8I6R - chains B and D of the 4 polymer chains in the assembly; structure by electron microscopy, 4.00 A resolution.

Chain B (and D):
Protein: Cell division ATP-binding protein FtsE
From: Pseudomonas aeruginosa
Notes: chain D of this document is another copy of the same molecule, construct and numbering; everything in this record applies to it too
Reference sequence: A0A069QBX1 (A0A069QBX1_PSEAI); residues 1-223 here = UniProt positions 1-223
Chain sequence (223 residues; row label = number of the first residue in the row):
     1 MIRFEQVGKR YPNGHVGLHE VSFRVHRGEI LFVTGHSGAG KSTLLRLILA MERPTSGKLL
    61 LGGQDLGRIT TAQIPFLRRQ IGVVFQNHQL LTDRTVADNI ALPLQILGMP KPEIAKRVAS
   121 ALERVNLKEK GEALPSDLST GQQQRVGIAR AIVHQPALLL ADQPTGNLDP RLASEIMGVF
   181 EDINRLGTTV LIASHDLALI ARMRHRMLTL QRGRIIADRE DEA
Unresolved in the structure: 223
Differences from the reference sequence: engineered mutation Gln163 (Glu in A0A069QBX1)
Bound ions: Mg2+: Ser42 (together with ATP)
Ligand contacts:
  - ATP (adenosine-5'-triphosphate): Lys130, Asp137, Ser139, Thr140, Gly141, Gln142, Asn167
  - ATP: Tyr11, His15, Gly17, His36, Ser37, Gly38, Ala39, Gly40, Lys41, Ser42, Thr43, Gln86, Gln163, His195

Chain B / chain D interface:
Pairs across the interface (22; chain B residue first):
  Asn13(B) - Asp137(D)  hydrogen bond
  Gly35(B) - Asp169(D)
  His36(B) - Asp169(D)
  Ser37(B) - Arg145(D)
  Ser37(B) - Leu172(D)
  Ser42(B) - Thr140(D)
  Gln86(B) - Thr140(D)  hydrogen bond
  Thr140(B) - Gln86(D)
  Arg145(B) - Ser37(D)
  Gln163(B) - Asn167(D)  hydrogen bond (side chain-backbone)
  Gly166(B) - Gly166(D)
  Asn167(B) - Gln86(D)  hydrogen bond
  Asn167(B) - Gln163(D)  hydrogen bond
  Asn167(B) - His195(D)  hydrogen bond (backbone-side chain)
  Leu168(B) - His195(D)  hydrogen bond (backbone-side chain)
  Asp169(B) - His36(D)
  Asp169(B) - Ser37(D)
  Asp169(B) - His195(D)  hydrogen bond (backbone-side chain)
  His195(B) - Asn167(D)  hydrogen bond (side chain-backbone)
  His195(B) - Leu168(D)
  His195(B) - Asp169(D)
  His195(B) - Pro170(D)
Other interface residues (no listed pair), chain B (22 interface residues in all): His15, Asn87, Glu129, Lys130, Ser139, Gly141, Gln142, Pro170
Other interface residues (no listed pair), chain D (20 interface residues in all): His15, Gly35, Asn87, Lys130, Ser139, Leu197

Summary:
22 residues of chain B face 20 of chain D across their interface; the contacts include 9 hydrogen bonds. Polar
pairs include Asn13(B)-Asp137(D), Gln86(B)-Thr140(D) and Gln163(B)-Asn167(D). Bound to chain B: ATP.
Chain B and chain D are both Cell division ATP-binding protein FtsE (Pseudomonas aeruginosa); the structure,
Cryo-EM structure of Pseudomonas aeruginosa FtsE(E163Q)X/EnvC complex with ATP in peptidisc, was determined by
electron microscopy (same publication as 8I6O, 8I6Q and 8I6S).
